PDB entry 7WJU | electron microscopy, 2.69 A resolution | chains B and C of the 5 polymer chains in the assembly

Chain B:
Protein: OrfB_Zn_ribbon domain-containing protein
From: Acidibacillus sulfuroxidans
UniProt: A0A2U3D0N8 (A0A2U3D0N8_9BACL); numbering as in UniProt (aligned over 1-422)
Sequence (422 residues; each row starts with the number of its first residue):
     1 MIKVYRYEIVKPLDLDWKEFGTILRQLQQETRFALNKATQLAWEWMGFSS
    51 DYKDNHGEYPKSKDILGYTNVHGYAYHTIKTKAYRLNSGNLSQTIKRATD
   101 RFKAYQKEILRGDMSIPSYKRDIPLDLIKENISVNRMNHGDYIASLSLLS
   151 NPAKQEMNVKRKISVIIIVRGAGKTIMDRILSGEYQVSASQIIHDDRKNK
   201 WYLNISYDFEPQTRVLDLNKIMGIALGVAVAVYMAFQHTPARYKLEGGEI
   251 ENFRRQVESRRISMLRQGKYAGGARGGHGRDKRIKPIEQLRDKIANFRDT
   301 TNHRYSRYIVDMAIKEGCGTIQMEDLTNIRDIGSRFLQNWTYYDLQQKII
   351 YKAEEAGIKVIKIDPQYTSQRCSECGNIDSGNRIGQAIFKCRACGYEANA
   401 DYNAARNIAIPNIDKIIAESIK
Unresolved in the structure: 1, 57-65, 211-422
Construct notes: conflict Ala-225 (Asp in A0A2U3D0N8)
Curated features (UniProtKB/Swiss-Prot):
  - region: Gln-212 to Lys-220 (Linker), Arg-371 to Asn-399 (Target nucleic acid-binding (TNB)), Ala-400 to Ser-420 (RuvC-II)
  - active site: Glu-324, Asp-401
  - binding site (Zn(2+)): Cys-372, Cys-375, Cys-391, Cys-394

Chain C:
Molecule: sgRNAv1
From: synthetic construct
Sequence (191 nucleotides; each row starts with the number of its first residue):
     1 AUUCGUCGGUUCAGCGACGAUAAGCCGAGAAGUGCCAAUAAAACUGUUAA
    51 GUGGUUUGGUAACGCUCGGUAAGGUAGCCAAAAGGCUGAAACUCCGUGCA
   101 CAAAGACCGCACGGACGCUUCACAUAUAGCUCAUAAACAAGGGUUUGCGA
   151 GCUAGCUUGUGGAGUGUGAACCUGGCGUUUUUCCAUAGGCU
Unresolved in the structure: 1-2, 45-50, 79-84, 121-161, 189-191

Interface between chain B and chain C:
Contacting residue pairs (19):
  Thr-69(B) with A41(C), sugar contact
  Asn-70(B) with A42(C), hydrogen bond to the sugar
  His-72(B) with A42(C), hydrogen bond to the base
  Gly-73(B) with A42(C), hydrogen bond to the sugar
  Tyr-76(B) with A43(C), hydrogen bond to the phosphate; C44(C), hydrogen bond to the phosphate
  His-77(B) with A43(C), salt bridge to the phosphate
  Ser-88(B) with C44(C), sugar contact
  Ser-92(B) with A42(C), base contact; A43(C), hydrogen bond to the sugar
  Lys-96(B) with U55(C), salt bridge to the phosphate
  Lys-103(B) with U56(C), salt bridge to the phosphate
  Lys-129(B) with U52(C), phosphate contact; G53(C), salt bridge to the phosphate
  Glu-130(B) with C44(C), base contact; U52(C), base contact
  Gly-171(B) with G188(C), sugar contact
  Ala-172(B) with A187(C), sugar contact
  Arg-197(B) with U180(C), hydrogen bond to the phosphate
Other interface residues (no listed pair), chain B (18 interface residues in all): Gly-89, Thr-175, Asp-195
Other interface residues (no listed pair), chain C (14 interface residues in all): G51, G54, U181

Overview:
18 residues of chain B and 14 residues of chain C are in contact, with 7 hydrogen bonds and 4 salt bridges.
Polar contacts include His-72(B)/A42(C), Asn-70(B)/A42(C) and Gly-73(B)/A42(C). Curated annotation (UniProt)
lists active-site residues Glu-324(B) and Asp-401(B) and 4 Zn2+-binding residues on chain B.
Here chain B is OrfB_Zn_ribbon domain-containing protein (Acidibacillus sulfuroxidans) and chain C is sgRNAv1
(synthetic construct). Entry 7WJU (Cryo-EM structure of the AsCas12f1-sgRNAv1-dsDNA ternary complex) was
determined by electron microscopy.
